9DDP - chains E and F of the 8 polymer chains in the assembly; structure by electron microscopy, 3.16 A resolution.

== Chain E ==
Name: Biopolymer transport protein ExbB
Organism: Escherichia coli
UniProtKB: P0ABU7 (EXBB_ECOLI); residues 1-244 here = UniProt positions 1-244
Sequence (244 residues; each row starts with the number of its first residue):
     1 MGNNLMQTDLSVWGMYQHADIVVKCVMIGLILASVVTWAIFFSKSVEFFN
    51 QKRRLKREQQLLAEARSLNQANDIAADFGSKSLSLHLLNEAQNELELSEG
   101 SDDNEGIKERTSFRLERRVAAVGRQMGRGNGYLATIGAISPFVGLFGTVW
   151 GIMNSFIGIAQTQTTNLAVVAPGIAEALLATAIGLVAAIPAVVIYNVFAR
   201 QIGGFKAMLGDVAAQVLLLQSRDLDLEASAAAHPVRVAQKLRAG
Not modelled in the structure: 1-8, 233-244

== Chain F ==
Name: Protein TonB
Organism: Escherichia coli
UniProtKB: P02929 (TONB_ECOLI); residue numbers follow UniProt; this construct covers 1-239
Sequence (261 residues; each row starts with the number of its first residue):
     1 MTLDLPRRFPWPTLLSVCIHGAVVAGLLYTSVHQVIELPAPAQPISVTMV
    51 TPADLEPPQAVQPPPEPVVEPEPEPEPIPEPPKEAPVVIEKPKPKPKPKP
   101 KPVKKVQEQPKRDVKPVESRPASPFENTAPARLTSSTATAATSKPVTSVA
   151 SGPRALSRNQPQYPARAQALRIEGQVKVKFDVTPDGRVDNVQILSAKPAN
   201 MFEREVKNAMRRWRYEPGKPGSGIVVNILFKINGTTEIQGGGSENLYFQG
   251 GSAWSHPQFEK
Not modelled in the structure: 1-9, 27-261
Sequence notes: expression tag (240-261)
Curated features (UniProtKB/Swiss-Prot):
  - region: E70 to P81 (6 X 2 AA approximate tandem repeats of E-P), K91 to P102 (6 X 2 AA tandem repeats of K-P)
  - natural variant: T51 (T51A: In strain: ECOR 28, ECOR 31 and 6 more), E70 (E70K: In strain: ECOR 31), V87 (V87A: In strain: ECOR 37 and ECOR 71), P102 (P102PKP: In strain: ECOR 50), Q107 (deletion: In strain: ECOR 52 and ECOR 60), V114 (V114I: In strain: ECOR 28), L133 (L133P: In strain: ECOR 16, ECOR 31 and 4 more), V176 (V176I: In strain: ECOR 60)

== How chain E and chain F interact ==
Pairs across the interface - 13 pairs, chain E then chain F:
  W13(E) - G26(F)
  S34(E) - H20(F)  hydrogen bond (backbone-side chain)
  V35(E) - S16(F)  hydrogen bond (backbone-side chain)
  V35(E) - H20(F)
  W38(E) - S16(F)
  W38(E) - H20(F)
  A39(E) - P12(F)
  A39(E) - T13(F)
  A39(E) - S16(F)  hydrogen bond (backbone-side chain)
  F42(E) - W11(F)
  F42(E) - L15(F)  hydrophobic
  S43(E) - P12(F)
  V46(E) - W11(F)  hydrophobic
Also at the interface, not in a pair above, chain F (9 interface residues in all): V17, A25

== Summary ==
8 residues of chain E and 9 residues of chain F are in contact, with 3 hydrogen bonds. Polar contacts include
S34(E)-H20(F), V35(E)-S16(F) and A39(E)-S16(F).
Here chain E is Biopolymer transport protein ExbB and chain F is Protein TonB, both from Escherichia coli.
Entry 9DDP (E. coli TonB-ExbBD TonB bound to ExbB chain E) was determined by electron microscopy, deposited
together with 9DDM, 9DDN, 9DDO and 9DDQ.
